PDB entry 8VOI | solution NMR | chains A and B

Chain A:
Protein: Integrin alpha-M
From: Homo sapiens
Notes: fragment: I-domain, residues 148-331
Reference sequence: P11215 (ITAM_HUMAN); residues 132-315 here correspond to UniProt positions 148-331 (UniProt number = residue number + 16)
Sequence (184 residues; numbered 132 to 315; the number before each row is that of its first residue):
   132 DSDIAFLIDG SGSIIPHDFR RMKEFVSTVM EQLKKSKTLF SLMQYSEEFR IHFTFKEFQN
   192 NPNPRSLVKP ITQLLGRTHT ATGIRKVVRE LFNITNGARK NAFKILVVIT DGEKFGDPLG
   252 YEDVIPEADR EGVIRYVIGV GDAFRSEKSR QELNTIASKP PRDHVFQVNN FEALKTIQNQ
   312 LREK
Bound ions: Mg2+: Ser-142, Ser-144, Thr-209 (shared with Glu-98(B) of chain B)
What the authors report for this chain:
  - Mg2+ coordination: Ser-144 (proposed by the authors, not directly observed)

Chain B:
Protein: Pleiotrophin
From: Homo sapiens
Notes: fragment: C-terminal domain, residues 90-146
Reference sequence: P21246 (PTN_HUMAN); residues 58-114 here correspond to UniProt positions 90-146 (UniProt number = residue number + 32)
Sequence (57 residues; row label = number of the first residue in the row):
    58 NWKKQFGAEC KYQFQAWGEC DLNTALKTRT GSLKRALHNA ECQKTVTISK PCGKLTK
Cystine bridges: Cys-67/Cys-99, Cys-77/Cys-109
Bound ions: Mg2+: Glu-98 (shared with Ser-142(A), Ser-144(A), Thr-209(A) of chain A)
What the authors report for this chain:
  - Mg2+ coordination: Glu-98 (citing earlier work)
  - mutagenesis - E98Q (more than 5 fold): decreased binding to Integrin alpha-M (chain A)
  - mutagenesis - E76Q/D78N, H95S: unchanged binding to Integrin alpha-M (chain A)

Chain A / chain B interface:
Residue-residue contacts (13; chain A residue first):
  Ser-142(A) / Glu-98(B)
  Gly-143(A) / Glu-98(B)
  Ser-144(A) / Leu-94(B)
  Ser-144(A) / His-95(B)
  Ser-144(A) / Glu-98(B)
  Gly-207(A) / Glu-98(B)
  Thr-209(A) / Glu-98(B)
  Asp-242(A) / His-95(B)
  Asp-242(A) / Glu-98(B)
  Glu-244(A) / His-95(B)
  Glu-244(A) / Asn-96(B)
  Gly-272(A) / His-95(B)
  Asp-273(A) / His-95(B)
Other interface residues (no listed pair), chain A (13 interface residues in all): Arg-208, Phe-246, Val-271, Lys-279
Interface features reported in the paper:
  - specific contacts: His-95(B)/Asp-242(A) (hydrogen bond), His-95(B)/Glu-244(A), His-95(B)/Asp-273(A) (hydrogen bond), Glu-98(B)/Gly-143(A), Glu-98(B)/Ser-144(A), Glu-98(B)/Arg-208(A)
  - interface residues, chain B: Arg-92(B)

Overview:
13 residues of chain A and 4 residues of chain B are in contact. The paper describes hydrogen bonds between
His-95(B) and Asp-242(A) and His-95(B) and Asp-273(A); contacts between His-95(B) and Glu-244(A), Glu-98(B)
and Gly-143(A) and Glu-98(B) and Ser-144(A) among others. From the paper: E98Q of chain B reduces binding to
Integrin alpha-M (chain A); the interface residue Arg-92(B); 3 substitutions were tested in all.
Here chain A is Integrin alpha-M and chain B is Pleiotrophin, both from Homo sapiens. Entry 8VOI (HADDOCK
models of active human alphaM I-domain bound to the the C-terminal domain of the cytokine ...) was determined
by solution NMR, deposited together with 8VOH.
